9HLJ - chains D and E of the 5 polymer chains in the assembly; structure by X-ray diffraction, 2.54 A resolution.

# Chain D
Name: GV37-TCR alpha chain
Organism: Homo sapiens
Sequence (204 residues; numbered 1 to 204; the number before each row is that of its first residue):
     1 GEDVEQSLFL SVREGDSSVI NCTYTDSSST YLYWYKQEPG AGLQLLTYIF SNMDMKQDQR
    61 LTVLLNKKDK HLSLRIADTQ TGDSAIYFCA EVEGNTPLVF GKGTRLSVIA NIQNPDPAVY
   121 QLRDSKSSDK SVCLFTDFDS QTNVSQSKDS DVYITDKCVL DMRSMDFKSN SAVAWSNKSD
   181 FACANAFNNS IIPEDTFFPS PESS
Disordered / not traced: 1-5, 185-204
Disulfide bonds: C22-C89, C133-C183

# Chain E
Name: GV37-TCR beta chain
Organism: Homo sapiens
Sequence (246 residues; row label = number of the first residue in the row):
     1 GAGVSQSPRY KVAKRGQDVA LRCDPISGHV SLFWYQQALG QGPEFLTYFQ NEAQLDKSGL
    61 PSDRFFAERP EGSVSTLKIQ RTQQEDSAVY LCASSLAGLA GGVEQFFGPG TRLTVLEDLK
   121 NVFPPEVAVF EPSEAEISHT QKATLVCLAT GFYPDHVELS WWVNGKEVHS GVCTDPQPLK
   181 EQPALNDSRY ALSSRLRVSA TFWQNPRNHF RCQVQFYGLS ENDEWTQDRA KPVTQIVSAE
   241 AWGRAD
Disordered / not traced: 245-246
Disulfide bonds: C23-C92, C147-C212

# Chain D / chain E interface
Pairs across the interface - 91 pairs, chain D then chain E:
  Q6(D) - L39(E)  hydrogen bond (side chain-backbone)
  Q6(D) - G40(E)  hydrogen bond (backbone-backbone)
  Y31(D) - A100(E)  hydrophobic
  Y31(D) - G101(E)
  Y33(D) - L99(E)  hydrogen bond (side chain-backbone)
  Y33(D) - A100(E)  hydrogen bond (side chain-backbone)
  Y33(D) - G101(E)  hydrogen bond (side chain-backbone)
  Y33(D) - Q105(E)
  Y35(D) - Q105(E)  hydrogen bond
  Y35(D) - F107(E)  hydrophobic
  Q37(D) - Q37(E)  hydrogen bond
  G42(D) - G108(E)
  L43(D) - P43(E)  hydrophobic
  L43(D) - F107(E)
  Y48(D) - G101(E)
  Y48(D) - G102(E)
  F88(D) - Q41(E)
  F88(D) - G42(E)
  V92(D) - L99(E)
  N95(D) - Y48(E)  hydrogen bond (backbone-side chain)
  N95(D) - Q50(E)  hydrogen bond
  N95(D) - L55(E)
  T96(D) - L99(E)
  P97(D) - F33(E)  hydrophobic
  P97(D) - Y35(E)
  P97(D) - F45(E)  hydrophobic
  P97(D) - Y48(E)  hydrophobic
  L98(D) - Y35(E)  hydrogen bond (backbone-side chain)
  L98(D) - L99(E)  hydrophobic
  F100(D) - P43(E)
  F100(D) - F107(E)  hydrophobic
  G101(D) - G42(E)
  D116(D) - H139(E)  salt bridge
  Y120(D) - E136(E)
  Y120(D) - H139(E)
  Y120(D) - T140(E)
  Q121(D) - S133(E)  hydrogen bond (backbone-side chain)
  L122(D) - F130(E)  hydrophobic
  L122(D) - E131(E)
  L122(D) - P132(E)
  L122(D) - S133(E)
  L122(D) - T144(E)
  L122(D) - V146(E)  hydrophobic
  R123(D) - F130(E)
  R123(D) - E131(E)  salt bridge
  R123(D) - P132(E)  hydrogen bond (side chain-backbone)
  R123(D) - E134(E)
  R123(D) - W203(E)
  R123(D) - R244(E)
  D124(D) - F130(E)
  S125(D) - V129(E)  hydrogen bond (backbone-backbone)
  S125(D) - E131(E)  hydrogen bond
  K126(D) - A239(E)
  K126(D) - E240(E)
  S128(D) - A128(E)
  K130(D) - F130(E)
  K130(D) - L148(E)
  V132(D) - F130(E)  hydrophobic
  V132(D) - L148(E)  hydrophobic
  L134(D) - T144(E)
  T136(D) - R197(E)  hydrogen bond
  D137(D) - T140(E)
  D137(D) - R197(E)  salt bridge
  Y153(D) - L179(E)  hydrophobic
  Y153(D) - E181(E)  hydrogen bond (side chain-backbone)
  I154(D) - L179(E)
  T155(D) - D175(E)
  T155(D) - S193(E)
  T155(D) - R195(E)  hydrogen bond
  D156(D) - R195(E)
  C158(D) - C173(E)  disulfide
  C158(D) - R195(E)
  V159(D) - C173(E)
  L160(D) - G171(E)
  L160(D) - V172(E)
  L160(D) - R197(E)
  D161(D) - S170(E)  hydrogen bond (backbone-side chain)
  D161(D) - G171(E)  hydrogen bond (backbone-backbone)
  M162(D) - K142(E)
  M162(D) - S170(E)
  M162(D) - R197(E)
  R163(D) - S170(E)  hydrogen bond (backbone-side chain)
  M165(D) - K142(E)
  F167(D) - K142(E)
  S169(D) - R197(E)  hydrogen bond
  S171(D) - R195(E)
  A172(D) - R195(E)
  V173(D) - V146(E)  hydrophobic
  V173(D) - R195(E)
  W175(D) - L148(E)
  W175(D) - E181(E)
Also at the interface, not in a pair above, chain D (54 interface residues in all): P39, G40, A41, L45, I86, R105, S164
Also at the interface, not in a pair above, chain E (60 interface residues in all): R9, L91, G98, P109, A135, T150, T174, P176, Q177, K180, A191, L196, S238
Cross-chain cystine bridges: C158(D)-C173(E)
From the paper, about this interface:
  - pairs named by the authors: Q50(E)-N95(D) (hydrogen bond)

# In short
The interface between chain D and chain E involves 54 residues on one side and 60 on the other; the contacts
include 1 disulfide bond, 21 hydrogen bonds and 3 salt bridges. Polar contacts include D116(D)-H139(E),
R123(D)-E131(E) and D137(D)-R197(E). The paper describes a hydrogen bond between Q50(E) and N95(D).
Here chain D is GV37-TCR alpha chain and chain E is GV37-TCR beta chain, both from Homo sapiens. Entry 9HLJ
(Crystal structure of GV37-TCR in complex with HLA-C*12:02 with KAYNVTQAF (KF9), a 9-mer epitope from
SARS-CoV-2 ...) was determined by X-ray diffraction (same publication as 9F13).
